PDB entry 1TZH | X-ray diffraction, 2.60 A resolution | chains V and W of the 6 polymer chains in the assembly

# Chain V (and W)
Protein: Vascular endothelial growth factor A
From: Homo sapiens
Notes: chain W of this document is another copy of the same molecule, construct and numbering; everything in this record applies to it too
UniProtKB: P15692 (VEGFA_HUMAN); residues 8-109 here correspond to UniProt positions 34-135 (UniProt number = residue number + 26)
Amino-acid sequence (102 residues; row label = number of the first residue in the row):
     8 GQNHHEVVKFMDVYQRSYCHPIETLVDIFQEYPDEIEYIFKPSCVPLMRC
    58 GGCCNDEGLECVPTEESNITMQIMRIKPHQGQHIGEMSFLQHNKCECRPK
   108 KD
Disordered / not traced: 8-13, 108-109
Cystine bridges: Cys26-Cys68, Cys57-Cys102, Cys61-Cys104

# How chain V and chain W interact
Contacting residue pairs - 61 pairs, chain V then chain W:
  Val14(V) - Thr77(W)
  Val15(V) - Ile76(W)  hydrophobic
  Val15(V) - Thr77(W)  hydrogen bond (backbone-backbone)
  Val15(V) - Met78(W)
  Val15(V) - Gln79(W)  hydrogen bond (backbone-backbone)
  Lys16(V) - Gln79(W)
  Phe17(V) - Lys48(W)
  Phe17(V) - Pro49(W)
  Phe17(V) - Gln79(W)  hydrogen bond (backbone-side chain)
  Phe17(V) - Met81(W)  hydrophobic
  Val20(V) - Pro49(W)  hydrophobic
  Val20(V) - Val52(W)  hydrophobic
  Val20(V) - Met78(W)  hydrophobic
  Val20(V) - Gln79(W)
  Val20(V) - Ile80(W)  hydrophobic
  Tyr21(V) - Lys48(W)
  Tyr21(V) - Pro49(W)  hydrophobic
  Arg23(V) - Glu30(W)  salt bridge
  Arg23(V) - Leu32(W)
  Arg23(V) - Pro53(W)
  Ser24(V) - Pro49(W)
  Ser24(V) - Cys51(W)  hydrogen bond (side chain-backbone)
  Ile29(V) - Glu30(W)
  Glu30(V) - Arg23(W)  salt bridge
  Glu30(V) - Ile29(W)
  Leu32(V) - Ser24(W)
  Leu32(V) - Gly58(W)
  Leu32(V) - Gly59(W)
  Lys48(V) - Phe17(W)
  Lys48(V) - Asn62(W)  hydrogen bond (side chain-backbone)
  Pro49(V) - Phe17(W)
  Pro49(V) - Val20(W)  hydrophobic
  Pro49(V) - Tyr21(W)  hydrophobic
  Pro49(V) - Ser24(W)
  Pro49(V) - Asn62(W)
  Ser50(V) - Cys60(W)
  Ser50(V) - Asn62(W)  hydrogen bond (backbone-side chain)
  Cys51(V) - Ser24(W)  hydrogen bond (backbone-side chain)
  Cys51(V) - Cys60(W)  disulfide
  Val52(V) - Val20(W)  hydrophobic
  Pro53(V) - Arg23(W)
  Gly58(V) - Leu32(W)
  Gly59(V) - Leu32(W)
  Gly59(V) - Cys51(W)
  Cys60(V) - Pro49(W)  hydrophobic
  Cys60(V) - Ser50(W)
  Cys60(V) - Cys51(W)  disulfide
  Asn62(V) - Lys48(W)
  Asn62(V) - Pro49(W)
  Asn62(V) - Ser50(W)  hydrogen bond (side chain-backbone)
  Ile76(V) - Val15(W)  hydrophobic
  Thr77(V) - Val14(W)
  Thr77(V) - Val15(W)  hydrogen bond (backbone-backbone)
  Met78(V) - Val15(W)
  Met78(V) - Val20(W)  hydrophobic
  Gln79(V) - Val15(W)  hydrogen bond (backbone-backbone)
  Gln79(V) - Lys16(W)
  Gln79(V) - Phe17(W)  hydrogen bond (side chain-backbone)
  Gln79(V) - Val20(W)
  Met81(V) - Phe17(W)  hydrophobic
  Glu93(V) - Val14(W)
Interface residues without a listed pair, chain V (30 interface residues in all): His27, Ile80, Ile91
Interface residues without a listed pair, chain W (30 interface residues in all): His27, Ile91, Glu93
Cross-chain cystine bridges: Cys51(V)-Cys60(W), Cys60(V)-Cys51(W)

# Overview
Chain V and chain W each contribute 30 residues to their interface; the contacts include 2 disulfide bonds, 11
hydrogen bonds and 2 salt bridges. Among the polar pairs are Arg23(V)-Glu30(W), Phe17(V)-Gln79(W) and
Ser24(V)-Cys51(W).
Chain V and chain W are both Vascular endothelial growth factor A (Homo sapiens); the structure, Crystal
Structure of the Fab YADS1 Complexed with h-VEGF, was determined by X-ray diffraction.
